PDB entry 3NAN | X-ray diffraction, 3.10 A resolution | chain A

[Chain A]
Protein: SERCA1a
Source organism: Oryctolagus cuniculus
Notes: EC 3.6.3.8
UniProtKB: B6CAM1 (B6CAM1_RABIT); residue numbers follow UniProt; this construct covers 1-994
Chain sequence (994 residues; row label = number of the first residue in the row):
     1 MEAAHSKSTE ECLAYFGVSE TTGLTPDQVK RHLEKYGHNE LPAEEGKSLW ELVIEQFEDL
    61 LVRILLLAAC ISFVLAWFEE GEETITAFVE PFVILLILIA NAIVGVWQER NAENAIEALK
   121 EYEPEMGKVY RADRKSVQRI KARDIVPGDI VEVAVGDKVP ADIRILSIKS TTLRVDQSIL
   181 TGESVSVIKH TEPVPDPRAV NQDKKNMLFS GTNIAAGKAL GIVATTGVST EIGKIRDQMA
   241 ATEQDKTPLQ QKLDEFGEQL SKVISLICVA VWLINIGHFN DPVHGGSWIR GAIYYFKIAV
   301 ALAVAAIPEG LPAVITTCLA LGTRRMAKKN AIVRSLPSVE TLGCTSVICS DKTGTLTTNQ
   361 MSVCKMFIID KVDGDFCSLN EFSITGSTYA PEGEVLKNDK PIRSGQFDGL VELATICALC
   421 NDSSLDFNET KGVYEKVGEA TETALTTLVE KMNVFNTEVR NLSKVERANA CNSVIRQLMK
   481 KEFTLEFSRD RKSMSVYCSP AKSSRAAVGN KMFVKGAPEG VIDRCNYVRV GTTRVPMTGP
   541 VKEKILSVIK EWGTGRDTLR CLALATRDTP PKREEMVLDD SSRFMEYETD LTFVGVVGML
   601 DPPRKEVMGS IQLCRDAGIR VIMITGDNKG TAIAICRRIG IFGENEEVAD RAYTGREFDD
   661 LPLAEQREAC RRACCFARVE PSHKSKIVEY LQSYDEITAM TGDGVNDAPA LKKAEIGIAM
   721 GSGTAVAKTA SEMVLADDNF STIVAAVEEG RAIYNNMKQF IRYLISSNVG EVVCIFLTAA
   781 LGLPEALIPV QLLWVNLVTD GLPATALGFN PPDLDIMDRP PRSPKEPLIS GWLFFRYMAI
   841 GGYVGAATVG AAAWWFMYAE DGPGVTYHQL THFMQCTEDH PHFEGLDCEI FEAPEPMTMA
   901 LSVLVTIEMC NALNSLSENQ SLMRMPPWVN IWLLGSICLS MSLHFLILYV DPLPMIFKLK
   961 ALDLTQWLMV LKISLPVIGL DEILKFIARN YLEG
Disulfide bonds: Cys636-Cys675, Cys876-Cys888
Bound ions: Mg2+ near Asp703 (its only coordinating residue here); K+: Lys712, Ala714, Glu732
Ligand contacts:
  - HZ1 ((3S,3aR,4S,6S,6aR,7S,8S,9R,9aS,9bS)-6-(acetyloxy)-4-{[4-(3-{6-[(tert-butoxycarbonyl)amino]hexyl}-4-hydroxyphenyl)butanoyl]oxy}-3,3a-dihydroxy-3,6,9-trimethyl-8-{[(2Z)-2-methylbut-2-enoyl]oxy}-2-oxododecahydroazuleno[4,5-b]furan-7-yl octanoate): Asp59, Leu61, Leu65, Ile97, Asn101, Leu249, Lys252, Leu253, Glu255, Phe256, Gln259, Leu260, Val263, Ile267, Ala306, Ile307, Pro308, Glu309, Leu311, Pro312, Ile315, Ile761, Ile765, Asn768, Val769, Val772, Val773, Phe776, Leu828, Ile829, Phe834, Tyr837, Met838
  - phosphatidylethanolamine (PTY): Gln56, Ile97, Ala100, Asn101, Val104, Gly105, Gln108, Glu309, Pro312, Ala313, Thr316, Thr317, Leu797

[In short]
Chain A binds compound HZ1 and phosphatidylethanolamine. Lys712, Ala714 and Glu732 coordinate K+.
Chain A is SERCA1a (Oryctolagus cuniculus); the structure, SR Ca(2+)-ATPase in the HnE2 state complexed with a
Thapsigargin derivative Boc-(phi)Tg, was determined by X-ray diffraction together with 3NAL and 3NAM from the
same study.
